6O0N - chains C and D of the 4 polymer chains in the assembly; structure by X-ray diffraction, 3.03 A resolution.

Chain C (and D):
Molecule: 2-succinyl-5-enolpyruvyl-6-hydroxy-3-cyclohexene-1-carboxylate synthase
From: Mycobacterium tuberculosis (strain ATCC 25618 / H37Rv)
Notes: EC 2.2.1.9; chain D of this document is another copy of the same molecule, construct and numbering; everything in this record applies to it too
UniProtKB: P9WK11 (MEND_MYCTU); residues 1-554 here = UniProt positions 1-554
Sequence (574 residues; numbered -19 to 554; the number before each row is that of its first residue; numbers below 1 keep their minus sign (Met-19 is residue -19)):
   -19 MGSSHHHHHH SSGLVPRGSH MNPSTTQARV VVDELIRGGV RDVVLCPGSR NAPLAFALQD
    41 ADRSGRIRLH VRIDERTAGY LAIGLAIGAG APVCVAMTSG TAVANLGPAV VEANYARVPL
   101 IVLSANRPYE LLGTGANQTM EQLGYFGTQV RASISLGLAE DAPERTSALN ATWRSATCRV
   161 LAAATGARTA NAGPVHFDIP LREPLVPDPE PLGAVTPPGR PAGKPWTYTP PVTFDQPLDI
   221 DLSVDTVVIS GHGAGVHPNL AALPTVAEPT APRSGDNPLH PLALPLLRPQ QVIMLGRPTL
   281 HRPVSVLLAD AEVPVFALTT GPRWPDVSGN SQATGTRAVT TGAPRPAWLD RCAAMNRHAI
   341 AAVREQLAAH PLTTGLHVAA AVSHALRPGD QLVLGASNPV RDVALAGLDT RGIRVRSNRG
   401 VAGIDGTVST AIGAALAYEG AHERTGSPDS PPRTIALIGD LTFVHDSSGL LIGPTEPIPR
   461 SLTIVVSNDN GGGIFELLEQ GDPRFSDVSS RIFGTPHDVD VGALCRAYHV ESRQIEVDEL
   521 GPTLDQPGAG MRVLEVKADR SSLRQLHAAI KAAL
Disordered / not traced: -19 to 2, 110, 114-121, 182-194, 474-489 (chain D: -19 to 2, 113-120, 183-194, 474-489)
Construct notes: initiating methionine (-19); expression tag (-18 to 0)
Small-molecule neighbours: 1,4-dihydroxy-2-naphthoic acid (DNA): Asn94, Tyr95, Arg97, His232, Gly233, Gly276, Arg277, Thr299, Arg303, Trp304, Pro305
From the paper describing this entry:
  - binding site for 1,4-dihydroxy-2-naphthoic acid: Arg97, Arg277, Arg303
  - catalytic residues: Glu55, Gln118 (citing earlier work)
  - mutagenesis - R97A, R277A, R303A: decreased catalytic activity
  - mutagenesis - R97A, R303A (6-fold): decreased binding to 1,4-dihydroxy-2-naphthoic acid

Interface between chain C and chain D:
Residue-residue contacts (13; chain C residue first):
  Pro108(C) - Leu138(D)
  Tyr109(C) - Leu138(D)
  Leu111(C) - Ser135(D)
  Leu112(C) - Ile134(D)
  Leu112(C) - Ser135(D)  hydrogen bond (backbone-backbone)
  Gly113(C) - Ser133(D)
  Ser135(C) - Leu111(D)
  Ser135(C) - Leu112(D)  hydrogen bond (backbone-backbone)
  Gly137(C) - Tyr109(D)
  Gly137(C) - Glu110(D)
  Leu138(C) - Pro108(D)
  Leu138(C) - Tyr109(D)
  Glu140(C) - Tyr109(D)
Also at the interface, not in a pair above, chain D (10 interface residues in all): Gly137

In short:
The interface between chain C and chain D involves 9 residues on one side and 10 on the other; the contacts
include 2 hydrogen bonds. Its one hydrogen bond, Leu112(C)-Ser135(D), is backbone to backbone. Chain C binds
1,4-dihydroxy-2-naphthoic acid. From the paper: catalytic residues Glu55(C) and Gln118(C); R97A, R277A and
R303A of chain C reduce catalytic activity.
Both chains are 2-succinyl-5-enolpyruvyl-6-hydroxy-3-cyclohexene-1-carboxylate synthase (Mycobacterium
tuberculosis (strain ATCC 25618 / H37Rv)). Entry 6O0N (M.tb MenD with Inhibitor) was determined by X-ray
diffraction together with 6O04, 6O0G and 6O0J from the same study.
